Entry 4EOJ (X-ray diffraction, 1.65 A resolution); this record covers chains A and B.

Chain A:
Protein: Cyclin-dependent kinase 2
Organism: Homo sapiens
Notes: EC 2.7.11.22
Reference sequence: P24941 (CDK2_HUMAN); residue numbers follow UniProt; this construct covers 1-298
Amino-acid sequence (302 residues; each row starts with the number of its first residue; numbers below 1 keep their minus sign (Pro-3 is residue -3)):
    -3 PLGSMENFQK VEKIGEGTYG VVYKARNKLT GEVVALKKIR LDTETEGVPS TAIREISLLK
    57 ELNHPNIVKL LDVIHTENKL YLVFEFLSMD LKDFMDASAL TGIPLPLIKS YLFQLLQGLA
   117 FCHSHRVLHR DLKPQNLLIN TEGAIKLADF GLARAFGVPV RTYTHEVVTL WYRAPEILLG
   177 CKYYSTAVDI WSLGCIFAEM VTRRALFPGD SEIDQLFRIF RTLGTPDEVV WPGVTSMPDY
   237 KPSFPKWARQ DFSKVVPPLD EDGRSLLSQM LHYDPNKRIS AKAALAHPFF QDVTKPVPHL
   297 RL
Unresolved in the structure: -3 to -2, 38-41
Differences from the reference sequence: expression tag (-3 to 0); engineered mutation Ser84 (His in P24941), Met85 (Gln in P24941), Asp89 (Lys in P24941)
Modified positions: Thr160 (phosphothreonine; TPO)
UniProt features mapped onto this chain:
  - active site: Asp127 (Proton acceptor)
  - binding site (ATP): Ile10 to Val18, Lys33, Glu81 to Leu83, Asp86, Lys129 to Asn132, Asp145
  - binding site (Mg(2+)): Asn132, Asp145
  - site (CDK7 binding): Lys9, Leu166
  - modified residue: Met1 (N-acetylmethionine), Lys6 (N6-acetyllysine), Thr14 (Phosphothreonine), Tyr15 (Phosphotyrosine), Tyr19 (Phosphotyrosine), Thr160 (Phosphothreonine)
Ion coordination: Mg2+: Asn132, Asp145 (together with ATP)
Residues lining bound ligands: ATP: Ile10, Gly11, Glu12, Gly13, Thr14, Val18, Ala31, Lys33, Val64, Phe80, Glu81, Phe82, Leu83, Asp86, Lys129, Gln131, Asn132, Leu134, Asp145

Chain B:
Protein: Cyclin-A2
Organism: Homo sapiens
Notes: fragment: C-terminal fragment
Reference sequence: P20248 (CCNA2_HUMAN); numbering as in UniProt (aligned over 175-432)
Amino-acid sequence (258 residues; row label = number of the first residue in the row):
   175 VPDYHEDIHT YLREMEVKCK PKVGYMKKQP DITNSMRAIL VDWLVEVGEE YKLQNETLHL
   235 AVNYIDRFLS SMSVLRGKLQ LVGTAAMLLA SKFEEIYPPE VAEFVYITDD TYTKKQVLRM
   295 EHLVLKVLTF DLAAPTVNQF LTQYFLHQQP ANCKVESLAM FLGELSLIDA DPYLKYLPSV
   355 IAGAAFHLAL YTVTGQSWPE SLIRKTGYTL ESLKPCLMDL HQTYLKAPQH AQQSIREKYK
   415 NSKYHGVSLL NPPETLNL
Unresolved in the structure: 175
Ion coordination: Mg2+: Met200, Gln203, Ile206
Residues lining bound ligands:
  - monothioglycerol (SGM), molecule 1: Met189, Lys192, Cys193, Arg241, Asp305, Ala308
  - monothioglycerol (SGM), molecule 2: Cys327, Glu330, His419

How chain A and chain B interact:
Residue-residue contacts (62):
  Leu37(A) - His296(B)
  Glu42(A) - Lys266(B)  hydrogen bond (backbone-side chain)
  Glu42(A) - Glu274(B)
  Glu42(A) - Val275(B)  hydrogen bond (side chain-backbone)
  Gly43(A) - Lys266(B)
  Gly43(A) - Leu292(B)
  Gly43(A) - Glu295(B)
  Val44(A) - Lys266(B)  hydrogen bond (backbone-side chain)
  Val44(A) - Glu295(B)  hydrogen bond (backbone-side chain)
  Val44(A) - His296(B)
  Val44(A) - Leu299(B)  hydrophobic
  Ser46(A) - Lys266(B)
  Ile49(A) - Leu263(B)  hydrophobic
  Ile49(A) - Lys266(B)
  Ile49(A) - Leu306(B)  hydrophobic
  Arg50(A) - Lys266(B)
  Arg50(A) - Phe267(B)  hydrogen bond (side chain-backbone)
  Arg50(A) - Glu269(B)
  Ile52(A) - Phe304(B)  hydrophobic
  Ser53(A) - Phe267(B)
  Ser53(A) - Phe304(B)
  Ser53(A) - Leu306(B)
  Lys56(A) - Thr303(B)  hydrogen bond (side chain-backbone)
  Lys56(A) - Asp305(B)  salt bridge
  Glu57(A) - Tyr185(B)  hydrogen bond
  Glu57(A) - Ala307(B)
  His71(A) - His296(B)
  His71(A) - Lys300(B)
  His71(A) - Phe304(B)
  Thr72(A) - His296(B)  hydrogen bond (backbone-side chain)
  Ala116(A) - Tyr178(B)
  His119(A) - Tyr178(B)
  His119(A) - Ile182(B)
  Ser120(A) - Tyr178(B)
  Ser120(A) - Asp181(B)  hydrogen bond
  Ser120(A) - Ile182(B)
  His121(A) - Tyr185(B)
  Arg122(A) - Ile182(B)
  Arg122(A) - Tyr185(B)
  Arg122(A) - Leu186(B)
  Arg122(A) - Ala307(B)  hydrogen bond (side chain-backbone)
  Arg150(A) - Glu268(B)  salt bridge
  Arg150(A) - Glu269(B)
  Ala151(A) - Phe267(B)  hydrophobic
  Phe152(A) - Ile182(B)  hydrophobic
  Val154(A) - His179(B)
  Val154(A) - Ile182(B)  hydrophobic
  Val154(A) - Thr316(B)  hydrogen bond (backbone-side chain)
  Val154(A) - Gln317(B)  hydrogen bond (backbone-backbone)
  Pro155(A) - Thr316(B)
  Arg157(A) - Gln228(B)  hydrogen bond
  Arg157(A) - Glu268(B)  salt bridge
  Thr158(A) - Ile270(B)
  Tyr159(A) - Ile270(B)
  Thr160(A) - Glu269(B)
  Thr160(A) - Ile270(B)
  Ser276(A) - Asp177(B)  hydrogen bond
  Ser276(A) - Tyr178(B)
  Ala277(A) - Tyr178(B)  hydrogen bond (backbone-side chain)
  Lys278(A) - Asp177(B)  hydrogen bond (side chain-backbone)
  Lys278(A) - Tyr178(B)  hydrogen bond (backbone-side chain)
  Lys278(A) - Asp181(B)  salt bridge
Other interface residues (no listed pair), chain A (35 interface residues in all): Leu54, Val69, Leu76, Thr182, Ala279
Other interface residues (no listed pair), chain B (31 interface residues in all): Met189, Glu230, Leu320

Overview:
The interface between chain A and chain B involves 35 residues on one side and 31 on the other, with 17
hydrogen bonds and 4 salt bridges. Polar contacts include Lys56(A)-Asp305(B), Arg150(A)-Glu268(B) and
Arg157(A)-Glu268(B). Bound to chain A: ATP. Chain B binds monothioglycerol.
Chain A is Cyclin-dependent kinase 2 and chain B is Cyclin-A2, both from Homo sapiens; the structure, Thr 160
phosphorylated CDK2 H84S, Q85M, K89D - human cyclin A3 complex with ATP, was determined by X-ray diffraction
(same publication as 4EOI, 4EOK, 4EOL, 4EOM, 4EON, 4EOO and 4 further entries).
